PDB entry 4B1I | X-ray diffraction, 2.14 A resolution | chain A

Chain A:
Name: Poly(adp-ribose) glycohydrolase
Organism: Homo sapiens
Notes: EC 3.2.1.143; fragment: catalytic domain, residues 448-976
UniProtKB: Q86W56 (PARG_HUMAN); residue numbers follow UniProt; this construct covers 448-976
Chain sequence (531 residues; numbered 446 to 976; the number before each row is that of its first residue):
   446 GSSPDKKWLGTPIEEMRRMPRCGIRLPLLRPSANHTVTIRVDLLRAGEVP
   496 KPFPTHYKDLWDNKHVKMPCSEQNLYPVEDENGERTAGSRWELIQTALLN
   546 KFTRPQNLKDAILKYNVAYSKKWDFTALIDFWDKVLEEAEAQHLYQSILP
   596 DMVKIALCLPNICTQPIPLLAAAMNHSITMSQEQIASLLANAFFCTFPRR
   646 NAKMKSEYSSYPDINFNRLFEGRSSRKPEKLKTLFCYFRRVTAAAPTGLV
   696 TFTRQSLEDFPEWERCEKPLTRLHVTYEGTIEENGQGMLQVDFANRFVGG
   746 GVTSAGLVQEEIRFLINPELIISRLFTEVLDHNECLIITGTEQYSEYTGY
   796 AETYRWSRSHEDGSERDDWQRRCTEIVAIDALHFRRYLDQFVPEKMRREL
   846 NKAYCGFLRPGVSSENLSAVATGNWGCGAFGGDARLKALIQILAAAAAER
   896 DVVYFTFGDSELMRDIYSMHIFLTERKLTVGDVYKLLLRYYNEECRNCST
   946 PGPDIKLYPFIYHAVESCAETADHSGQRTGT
Not modelled in the structure: 446-449, 524-530, 964-976
Construct notes: expression tag (446-447); engineered mutation A616 (Lys in Q86W56), A617 (Gln in Q86W56), A618 (Lys in Q86W56), A688 (Glu in Q86W56), A689 (Lys in Q86W56), A690 (Lys in Q86W56)
Covalently attached groups: (2S,3S)-1,4-dimercaptobutane-2,3-diol (DTV) linked to C603, C711
Residues lining bound ligands:
  - A8P (8-N-octylamino-adenosine diphosphate hydroxypyrrolidinediol): T725, I726, E727, F738, A739, N740, G744, G745, V753, Q754, E755, E756, Y792, Y795, N869, W870, G871, C872, G873, A874, F875, F900, T901, F902
  - (2S,3S)-1,4-dimercaptobutane-2,3-diol (DTV): P706, E707, E712, K713, Y849, A892
UniProt features mapped onto this chain:
  - active site: D737, E755, E756
  - binding site (substrate): I726, E727, N740, Q754, Y795, N869 to A874
  - modified residue: S448 (Phosphoserine)
  - mutagenesis: N740 (N740A: Reduced poly(ADP-ribose) glycohydrolase activity), E755 (E755A: Abolished poly(ADP-ribose) glycohydrolase activity), E756 (E756A: Abolished poly(ADP-ribose) glycohydrolase activity; E756N: Reduces hydrolase activity), A874 (A874W: Reduced poly(ADP-ribose) glycohydrolase activity), F875 (F875A: Abolished poly(ADP-ribose) glycohydrolase activity)
Reported in the primary citation:
  - conformationally variable residues (side-chain flip): Y795
  - binding site for A8P: V753, Y795
  - catalytic residues: D737 (proposed by the authors, not directly observed)
  - mutagenesis - K616A/Q617A/K618A/E688A/K689A/K690A: unchanged catalytic activity

Overview:
Bound to chain A: compound A8P. Covalently linked (2S,3S)-1,4-dimercaptobutane-2,3-diol: at C603 and C711.
From UniProt: 3 active-site residues, 11 substrate-binding residues and 5 mutagenesis sites. From the paper:
the catalytic residue D737; K616A/Q617A/K618A/E688A/K689A/K690A leave catalytic activity unchanged.
Chain A is Poly(adp-ribose) glycohydrolase (Homo sapiens); the structure, Structure of human PARG catalytic
domain in complex with OA-ADP-HPD, was determined by X-ray diffraction together with 4B1G, 4B1H, 4B1J and 4A0D
from the same study.
